4QH7 - chains A and D of the 4 polymer chains in the assembly; structure by X-ray diffraction, 1.83 A resolution.

[Chain A]
Molecule: Dynein light chain 1, cytoplasmic
Source organism: Drosophila melanogaster
Notes: fragment: lc8
UniProtKB: Q24117 (DYL1_DROME); numbering as in UniProt (aligned over 1-89)
Chain sequence (94 residues; numbered -4 to 89; the number before each row is that of its first residue; numbers below 1 keep their minus sign (Gly-4 is residue -4)):
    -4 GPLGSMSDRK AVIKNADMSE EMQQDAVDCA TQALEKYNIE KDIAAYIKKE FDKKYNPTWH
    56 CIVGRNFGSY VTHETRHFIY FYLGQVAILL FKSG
Disordered / not traced: -4 to 5, 89
Differences from the reference sequence: expression tag (-4 to 0)

[Chain D]
Molecule: Anastral spindle 2
Notes: fragment: Ana2 T159-P168
UniProtKB: Q9XZ31 (Q9XZ31_DROME); residues 159-168 here = UniProt positions 159-168
Chain sequence (12 residues; each row starts with the number of its first residue; note: 156 numbers in that range are skipped by the numbering (no residue carries them; nothing is unmodelled there)):
     1 NY
   159 TICAGTQTDP
Disordered / not traced: 1, 168
Differences from the reference sequence: expression tag (1-2)
Reported in the primary citation:
  - mutagenesis - Q165A/T166A: decreased binding to Dynein light chain 1, cytoplasmic (chain A)

[Chain A / chain D interface]
Residue-residue contacts (6):
  Ile34(A) - Gln165(D)
  Glu35(A) - Gln165(D)  hydrogen bond
  Lys36(A) - Gly163(D)
  Lys36(A) - Thr164(D)
  Lys36(A) - Gln165(D)  hydrogen bond (backbone-side chain)
  Lys43(A) - Cys161(D)
Other interface residues (no listed pair), chain D (5 interface residues in all): Thr166

[Overview]
The interface between chain A and chain D involves 4 residues on one side and 5 on the other; the contacts
include 2 hydrogen bonds. Among the polar pairs are Glu35(A)-Gln165(D) and Lys36(A)-Gln165(D). From the paper:
Q165A/T166A of chain D reduce binding to Dynein light chain 1, cytoplasmic (chain A).
Chain A is Dynein light chain 1, cytoplasmic (Drosophila melanogaster) and chain D is Anastral spindle 2; the
structure, LC8 - Ana2 (159-168) Complex, was determined by X-ray diffraction, deposited together with 4QH8.
